1VEV - chain A; structure by X-ray diffraction, 2.51 A resolution.

# Chain A
Name: Peptide deformylase
Source organism: Leptospira interrogans
Notes: EC 3.5.1.88
Reference sequence: Q93LE9 (DEF_LEPIN); residues 1-177 here correspond to UniProt positions 2-178 (UniProt number = residue number + 1)
Amino-acid sequence (177 residues; numbered 1 to 177; the number before each row is that of its first residue):
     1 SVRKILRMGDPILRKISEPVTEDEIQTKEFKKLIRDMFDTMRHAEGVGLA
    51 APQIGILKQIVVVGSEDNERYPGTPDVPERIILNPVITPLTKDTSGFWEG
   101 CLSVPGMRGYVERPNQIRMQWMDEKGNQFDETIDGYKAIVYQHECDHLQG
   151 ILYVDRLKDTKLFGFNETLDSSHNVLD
Not modelled in the structure: 172-177
Ion coordination: Zn2+: C101, H143, H147 (together with formate)
Curated features (UniProtKB/Swiss-Prot):
  - active site: E144
  - binding site (Fe cation): C101, H143, H147
What the authors report for this chain:
  - Zn2+ coordination: C101, H147
  - contacts within the chain: Y71-R108 (cation-pi contact)

# Overview
C101, H143 and H147 coordinate Zn2+. From UniProt: active-site residue E144 and 3 Fe cation-binding residues.
The paper reports Zn2+ coordination by C101 and H147; contacts within the chain involving Y71 and R108.
Chain A is Peptide deformylase (Leptospira interrogans); the structure, Crystal structure of peptide
deformylase from Leptospira Interrogans (LiPDF) at pH6.5, was determined by X-ray diffraction (same
publication as 1VEY, 1VEZ, 1SZZ and 1SV2).
